PDB entry 6Y7T | X-ray diffraction, 2.50 A resolution | chains F and P of the 3 polymer chains in the assembly

== Chain F (and P) ==
Protein: 14-3-3 protein sigma
Source organism: Homo sapiens
Notes: chain P of this document is another copy of the same molecule, construct and numbering; everything in this record applies to it too
UniProt: P31947 (1433S_HUMAN); residue numbers follow UniProt; this construct covers 1-248
Sequence (253 residues; numbered -4 to 248; the number before each row is that of its first residue; numbers below 1 keep their minus sign (Gly-4 is residue -4)):
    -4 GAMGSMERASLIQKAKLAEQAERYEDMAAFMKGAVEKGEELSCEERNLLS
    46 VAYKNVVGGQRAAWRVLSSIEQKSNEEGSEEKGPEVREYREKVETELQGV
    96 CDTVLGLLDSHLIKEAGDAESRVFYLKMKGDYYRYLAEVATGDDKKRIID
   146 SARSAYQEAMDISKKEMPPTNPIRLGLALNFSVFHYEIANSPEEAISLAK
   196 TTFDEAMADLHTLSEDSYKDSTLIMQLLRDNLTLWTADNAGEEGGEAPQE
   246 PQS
Not modelled in the structure: 71-76, 232-248 (chain P: 72-76, 232-248)
Modified / non-standard residues: Cys38 (S-hydroxycysteine; CSO)
Construct notes: expression tag (-4 to 0)
Ligand contacts: ExoSTWZ molecular tweezer (TWZ): Glu210, Asp211, Tyr213, Lys214, Asp215, Thr217, Leu218
Curated features (UniProtKB/Swiss-Prot):
  - site (Interaction with phosphoserine on interacting protein): Arg56, Arg129
  - modified residue (Phosphoserine): Ser5, Ser74, Ser248

== How chain F and chain P interact ==
Pairs across the interface (34; chain F residue first):
  Ser5(F) with Glu80(P), hydrogen bond
  Gln8(F) with Glu80(P)
  Lys9(F) with Glu80(P); Glu83(P), salt bridge
  Leu12(F) with Val81(P), hydrophobic; Tyr84(P), hydrophobic
  Ala13(F) with Tyr84(P)
  Gln15(F) with Val61(P); Ile65(P)
  Arg18(F) with Gln55(P); Ala58(P); Tyr84(P); Val88(P); Glu91(P), salt bridge
  Asp21(F) with Tyr84(P), hydrogen bond; Lys87(P)
  Phe25(F) with Tyr84(P), hydrophobic
  Ala58(F) with Arg18(P)
  Val61(F) with Gln15(P)
  Leu62(F) with Leu12(P), hydrophobic
  Ile65(F) with Leu12(P), hydrophobic; Gln15(P)
  Glu80(F) with Ser5(P), hydrogen bond; Gln8(P); Lys9(P)
  Val81(F) with Leu12(P), hydrophobic
  Glu83(F) with Lys9(P), salt bridge
  Tyr84(F) with Leu12(P), hydrophobic; Ala13(P); Arg18(P); Asp21(P), hydrogen bond; Phe25(P), hydrophobic
  Val88(F) with Arg18(P)
  Glu91(F) with Arg18(P), salt bridge
Also at the interface, not in a pair above, chain F (22 interface residues in all): Ala16, Gln55, Lys87
Also at the interface, not in a pair above, chain P (22 interface residues in all): Ala16, Leu62

== Summary ==
The chain F/chain P interface involves 22 residues from each chain; the contacts include 4 hydrogen bonds and
4 salt bridges. Polar contacts include Lys9(F)-Glu83(P), Arg18(F)-Glu91(P) and Ser5(F)-Glu80(P). Chain F binds
ExoSTWZ molecular tweezer.
Chain F and chain P are both 14-3-3 protein sigma (Homo sapiens); the structure, Engineered conjugation of
lysine-specific molecular tweezers with ExoS derived peptidic inhibitor enhance affinity towards target
protein ..., was determined by X-ray diffraction.
